Entry 8GZG (electron microscopy, 3.13 A resolution); this record covers chains D and F of the 10 polymer chains in the assembly.

Chain D:
Protein: DNA-directed RNA polymerase subunit gamma
Organism: Synechocystis sp. PCC 6803
Notes: EC 2.7.7.6
Reference sequence: P74177 (RPOC1_SYNY3); numbering as in UniProt (aligned over 1-626)
Chain sequence (626 residues; each row starts with the number of its first residue):
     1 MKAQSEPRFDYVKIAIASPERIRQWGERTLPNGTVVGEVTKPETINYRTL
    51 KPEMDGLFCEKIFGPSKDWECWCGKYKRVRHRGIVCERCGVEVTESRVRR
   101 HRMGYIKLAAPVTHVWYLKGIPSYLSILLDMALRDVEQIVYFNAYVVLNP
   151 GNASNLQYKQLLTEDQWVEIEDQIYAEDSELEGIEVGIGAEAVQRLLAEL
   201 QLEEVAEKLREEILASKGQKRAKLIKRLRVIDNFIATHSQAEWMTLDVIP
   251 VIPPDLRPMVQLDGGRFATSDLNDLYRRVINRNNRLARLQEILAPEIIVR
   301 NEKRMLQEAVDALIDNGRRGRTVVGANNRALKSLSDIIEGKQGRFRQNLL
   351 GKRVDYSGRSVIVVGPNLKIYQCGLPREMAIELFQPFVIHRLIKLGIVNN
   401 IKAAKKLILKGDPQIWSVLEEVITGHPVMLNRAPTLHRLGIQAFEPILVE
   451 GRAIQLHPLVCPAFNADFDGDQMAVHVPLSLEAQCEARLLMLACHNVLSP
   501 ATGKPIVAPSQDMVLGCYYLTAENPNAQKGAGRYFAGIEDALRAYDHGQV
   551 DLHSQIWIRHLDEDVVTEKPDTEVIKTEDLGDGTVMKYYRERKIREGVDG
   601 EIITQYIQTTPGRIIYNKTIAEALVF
Disordered / not traced: 1-6, 175-179, 598-601
Ion coordination: Zn2+: Cys71, Cys73, Cys86; Mg2+: Asp471 (shared with 1 residue of chain 3)
UniProt features mapped onto this chain:
  - binding site (Zn(2+)): Cys71, Cys73, Cys86, Cys89
  - binding site (Mg(2+)): Asp467, Asp469, Asp471

Chain F:
Protein: RNA polymerase sigma factor SigA
Organism: Synechocystis sp. PCC 6803
Reference sequence: P74565 (SIGA_SYNY3); residues 1-425 here = UniProt positions 1-425
Chain sequence (429 residues; row label = number of the first residue in the row; numbers below 1 keep their minus sign (Gly-3 is residue -3)):
    -3 GAMGMTQTKEPLTKAESAELEQEIELSQYINTDDIDDDDIDVEDLEQEVA
    47 ATEGKEKKVRKIRKDAVKKKPYTEDSIRIYLQEIGRIRLLRAEEEIELAR
    97 QIADLLELELIRDNLTLQLERQPSELEWGKQVWKLETAKQRLVGDKKKEP
   147 KKKDIDSYLANPDNELSLENEWSQQPNKNFAAFRRRLFLDRRAKDKMVQS
   197 NLRLVVSIAKKYMNRGLSFQDLIQEGSLGLIRAAEKFDHEKGYKFSTYAT
   247 WWIRQAITRAIADQSRTIRLPVHLYETISRIKKTTKLLSQEMRRKPTEEE
   297 IAEKMEMTIEKLRFIAKSAQLPISLETPIGKEEDSRLGDFIEADGETPED
   347 EVSKNLLREDLENVLDTLSPRERDVLRLRYGLDDGRMKTLEEIGQIFNVT
   397 RERIRQIEAKALRKLRHPNRNSILKEYIR
Disordered / not traced: -3 to 66, 128-172
Construct notes: expression tag (-3 to 0)
UniProt features mapped onto this chain:
  - DNA-binding region: Leu386 to Ala405 (H-T-H motif)
  - motif: Asp217 to Gln220 (Interaction with polymerase core subunit RpoC)

Chain D / chain F interface:
Contacting residue pairs (81):
  Glu43(D) - Arg265(F)  salt bridge
  Thr44(D) - Thr263(F)  hydrogen bond (side chain-backbone)
  Ile45(D) - Ile264(F)  hydrophobic
  Asn46(D) - Ile264(F)
  Tyr47(D) - Ile264(F)  hydrophobic
  Tyr47(D) - Arg265(F)
  Tyr47(D) - Leu266(F)  hydrophobic
  Tyr47(D) - Pro267(F)
  Tyr47(D) - Leu270(F)  hydrophobic
  Tyr47(D) - Phe310(F)  hydrophobic
  Tyr47(D) - Ser314(F)
  Arg48(D) - Phe310(F)
  Val79(D) - Gly381(F)
  Arg80(D) - Arg382(F)
  Arg80(D) - Met383(F)  hydrogen bond (side chain-backbone)
  Arg134(D) - Tyr68(F)
  Glu137(D) - Tyr68(F)  hydrogen bond
  Glu137(D) - Glu70(F)
  Gln138(D) - Tyr68(F)
  Asn143(D) - Ile75(F)
  Glu164(D) - Arg82(F)
  Pro258(D) - Leu321(F)
  Met259(D) - Thr263(F)
  Val260(D) - Ile337(F)  hydrophobic
  Gln261(D) - Lys313(F)
  Leu262(D) - Ile319(F)  hydrophobic
  Leu262(D) - Ile337(F)  hydrophobic
  Gly264(D) - Gln316(F)
  Gly265(D) - Gln316(F)
  Arg266(D) - Gln316(F)
  Arg266(D) - Leu317(F)  hydrogen bond (side chain-backbone)
  Phe267(D) - Ile264(F)  hydrophobic
  Phe267(D) - Pro318(F)
  Phe267(D) - Ile319(F)  hydrogen bond (backbone-backbone)
  Ala268(D) - Ile319(F)
  Ala268(D) - Leu321(F)
  Thr269(D) - Thr263(F)
  Thr269(D) - Pro318(F)
  Thr269(D) - Ile319(F)  hydrogen bond (backbone-backbone)
  Thr269(D) - Ser320(F)
  Thr269(D) - Leu321(F)  hydrogen bond (backbone-backbone)
  Ser270(D) - Glu322(F)
  Asp271(D) - Ser320(F)  hydrogen bond
  Asp271(D) - Glu322(F)  hydrogen bond (backbone-side chain)
  Asp274(D) - Thr263(F)  hydrogen bond
  Arg277(D) - Gln260(F)
  Arg277(D) - Ser261(F)
  Arg277(D) - Arg262(F)  hydrogen bond (side chain-backbone)
  Asn281(D) - Gln260(F)
  Arg282(D) - Asp217(F)  salt bridge
  Arg285(D) - Gln220(F)
  Arg285(D) - Glu221(F)  salt bridge
  Arg285(D) - Gln260(F)  hydrogen bond
  Leu289(D) - Leu224(F)  hydrophobic
  Leu293(D) - Arg187(F)
  Pro295(D) - Asp191(F)
  Pro295(D) - Val194(F)  hydrophobic
  Ile297(D) - Tyr76(F)
  Ile297(D) - Ile83(F)  hydrophobic
  Ile297(D) - Gln195(F)
  Ile297(D) - Leu198(F)  hydrophobic
  Ile298(D) - Gln220(F)  hydrogen bond (backbone-side chain)
  Asn301(D) - Tyr76(F)
  Asn301(D) - Gln220(F)  hydrogen bond
  Glu302(D) - Gln220(F)  hydrogen bond
  Arg304(D) - Ser72(F)
  Arg304(D) - Glu79(F)  salt bridge
  Met305(D) - Gln216(F)
  Met305(D) - Gln220(F)
  Glu308(D) - Ser72(F)  hydrogen bond
  Arg319(D) - Tyr68(F)  hydrogen bond
  Arg319(D) - Glu70(F)  salt bridge
  Asn327(D) - Thr323(F)
  Arg329(D) - Ser320(F)
  Arg329(D) - Glu322(F)  hydrogen bond (side chain-backbone)
  Arg329(D) - Pro324(F)
  Asn400(D) - Tyr423(F)
  Ile401(D) - Ser349(F)
  Ile401(D) - Leu352(F)  hydrophobic
  Lys402(D) - Ser349(F)  hydrogen bond
  Ala403(D) - Glu422(F)
Interface residues without a listed pair, chain D (55 interface residues in all): Arg288, Ile292, Ala294, Glu296, Gly320, Asn399, Lys405
Interface residues without a listed pair, chain F (55 interface residues in all): Lys190, Ser223, Ile227, His269, Glu345, Val348, Asp356, Ile419

Summary:
The chain D/chain F interface involves 55 residues from each chain, with 19 hydrogen bonds and 5 salt bridges.
Polar contacts include Glu43(D)-Arg265(F), Arg282(D)-Asp217(F) and Arg285(D)-Glu221(F). Cys71(D), Cys73(D) and
Cys86(D) coordinate Zn2+. UniProt lists 4 Zn2+-binding residues and 3 Mg2+-binding residues on chain D.
Chain D is DNA-directed RNA polymerase subunit gamma and chain F is RNA polymerase sigma factor SigA, both
from Synechocystis sp. PCC 6803; the structure, Cryo-EM structure of Synechocystis sp. PCC 6803 RPitc, was
determined by electron microscopy (same publication as 8GZH and 8H02).
